9CB8 - chains A and B; structure by X-ray diffraction, 1.75 A resolution.

== Chain A (and B) ==
Name: Dihydroorotate dehydrogenase
Source organism: Leishmania braziliensis
Notes: EC 1.3.3.1; chain B of this document is another copy of the same molecule, construct and numbering; everything in this record applies to it too
UniProtKB: E9AI53 (E9AI53_LEIBR); residues 1-313 here = UniProt positions 1-313
Amino-acid sequence (347 residues; each row starts with the number of its first residue; numbers below 1 keep their minus sign (Met-33 is residue -33)):
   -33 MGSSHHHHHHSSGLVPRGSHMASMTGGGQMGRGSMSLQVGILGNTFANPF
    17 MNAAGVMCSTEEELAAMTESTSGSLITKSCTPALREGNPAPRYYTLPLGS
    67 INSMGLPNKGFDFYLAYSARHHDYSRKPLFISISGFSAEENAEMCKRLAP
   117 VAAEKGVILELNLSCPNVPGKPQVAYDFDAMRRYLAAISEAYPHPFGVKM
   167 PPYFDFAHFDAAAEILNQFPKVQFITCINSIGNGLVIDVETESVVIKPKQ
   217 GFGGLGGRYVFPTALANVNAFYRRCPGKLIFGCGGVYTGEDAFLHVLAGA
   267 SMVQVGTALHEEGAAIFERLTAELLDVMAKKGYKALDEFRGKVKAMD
Unresolved in the structure: -33 to -1, 49-56, 72, 313 (chain B: -33 to -1, 313)
Covalently attached groups: 5-benzyl-1,3-diazinane-2,4,6-trione (A1AVS) linked to Cys131
Differences from the reference sequence: initiating methionine (-33); expression tag (-32 to 0)
Residues lining bound ligands:
  - 5-benzyl-1,3-diazinane-2,4,6-trione (A1AVS): Lys44, Ser45, Asn68, Met70, Gly71, Pro73, Asn74, Ser100, Asn128, Pro132, Asn133, Asn195, Ser196, Gly220
  - FMN (flavin mononucleotide): Ala19, Ala20, Gly21, Val22, Lys44, Ser45, Tyr59, Ser66, Asn68, Met70, Ser98, Asn128, Lys165, Ile194, Asn195, Ser196, Gly222, Gly223, Val226, Cys249, Gly250, Gly251, Val252, Val271, Gly272, Thr273
What the authors report for this chain:
  - binding site for 5-benzyl-1,3-diazinane-2,4,6-trione: Asn68, Leu72, Asn128, Cys131, Asn195, Ser196
  - conformationally variable residues (loop rearrangement, order/disorder transition): Leu72, Ser130 to Gln139
  - catalytic residues: Cys131 (citing earlier work)

== Interface between chain A and chain B ==
Residue-residue contacts (98):
  Pro57(A) - Met312(B)  hydrophobic
  Leu64(A) - Leu64(B)  hydrophobic
  Leu64(A) - Arg224(B)
  Pro138(A) - Asp171(B)
  Pro138(A) - Ala173(B)  hydrophobic
  Gln139(A) - Phe170(B)  hydrogen bond (side chain-backbone)
  Gln139(A) - Asp171(B)
  Tyr142(A) - Asp171(B)
  Phe170(A) - Gln139(B)  hydrogen bond (backbone-side chain)
  Phe170(A) - Phe170(B)  hydrophobic
  Phe170(A) - Ile197(B)  hydrophobic
  Phe170(A) - Gly198(B)
  Phe170(A) - Asn199(B)  hydrogen bond (backbone-side chain)
  Asp171(A) - Gln139(B)
  Asp171(A) - Tyr142(B)
  Asp171(A) - Asn199(B)
  Phe172(A) - Asn199(B)
  Phe172(A) - Gln216(B)
  Phe172(A) - Phe218(B)  hydrophobic
  Ala173(A) - Pro138(B)  hydrophobic
  Ile197(A) - Phe170(B)  hydrophobic
  Gly198(A) - Phe170(B)
  Asn199(A) - Phe170(B)  hydrogen bond (side chain-backbone)
  Asn199(A) - Asp171(B)
  Asn199(A) - Phe172(B)
  Asn199(A) - Ala232(B)
  Gly200(A) - Pro228(B)
  Gly200(A) - Ala232(B)
  Leu201(A) - Pro228(B)  hydrogen bond (backbone-backbone)
  Leu201(A) - Leu231(B)
  Leu201(A) - Ala232(B)  hydrophobic
  Leu201(A) - Asn235(B)
  Ile203(A) - Leu260(B)
  Ile203(A) - Leu263(B)  hydrophobic
  Ile203(A) - Val309(B)  hydrophobic
  Val205(A) - Glu256(B)
  Val205(A) - Leu260(B)  hydrophobic
  Val205(A) - Lys297(B)  hydrogen bond (backbone-side chain)
  Glu206(A) - Lys297(B)  hydrogen bond (backbone-side chain)
  Glu208(A) - Phe259(B)
  Glu208(A) - Leu263(B)
  Glu208(A) - Lys297(B)  salt bridge
  Glu208(A) - Tyr299(B)  hydrogen bond
  Glu208(A) - Val309(B)
  Glu208(A) - Lys310(B)  salt bridge
  Ser209(A) - Lys310(B)
  Val210(A) - Val309(B)  hydrophobic
  Val210(A) - Lys310(B)  hydrogen bond (backbone-backbone)
  Val210(A) - Met312(B)
  Val211(A) - Met312(B)
  Lys213(A) - Met312(B)
  Lys215(A) - Phe172(B)
  Gln216(A) - Arg239(B)
  Phe218(A) - Phe172(B)  hydrophobic
  Phe218(A) - Ala232(B)
  Phe218(A) - Asn235(B)
  Leu221(A) - Pro228(B)  hydrophobic
  Leu221(A) - Thr229(B)
  Arg224(A) - Leu64(B)
  Arg224(A) - Tyr225(B)
  Tyr225(A) - Arg224(B)
  Tyr225(A) - Tyr225(B)
  Tyr225(A) - Pro228(B)
  Pro228(A) - Gly200(B)
  Pro228(A) - Leu201(B)  hydrogen bond (backbone-backbone)
  Pro228(A) - Leu221(B)  hydrophobic
  Pro228(A) - Tyr225(B)  hydrophobic
  Thr229(A) - Leu221(B)
  Leu231(A) - Leu201(B)
  Ala232(A) - Asn199(B)
  Ala232(A) - Gly200(B)
  Ala232(A) - Leu201(B)  hydrophobic
  Ala232(A) - Phe218(B)
  Asn235(A) - Leu201(B)
  Asn235(A) - Phe218(B)
  Phe259(A) - Val205(B)
  Phe259(A) - Glu208(B)
  Leu260(A) - Ile203(B)
  Leu260(A) - Val205(B)  hydrophobic
  Leu263(A) - Ile203(B)  hydrophobic
  Leu263(A) - Glu208(B)
  Lys297(A) - Val205(B)  hydrogen bond (side chain-backbone)
  Lys297(A) - Glu206(B)  hydrogen bond (side chain-backbone)
  Lys297(A) - Glu208(B)  salt bridge
  Tyr299(A) - Glu208(B)  hydrogen bond
  Val309(A) - Ile203(B)  hydrophobic
  Val309(A) - Glu208(B)
  Val309(A) - Val210(B)  hydrophobic
  Lys310(A) - Thr207(B)
  Lys310(A) - Glu208(B)  hydrogen bond (backbone-backbone)
  Lys310(A) - Ser209(B)
  Lys310(A) - Val210(B)  hydrogen bond (backbone-backbone)
  Met312(A) - Pro57(B)  hydrophobic
  Met312(A) - Ser209(B)
  Met312(A) - Val210(B)
  Met312(A) - Val211(B)
  Met312(A) - Ile212(B)
  Met312(A) - Lys213(B)
Interface residues without a listed pair, chain A (52 interface residues in all): Val202, Asp204, Thr207, Ile212, Ala236, Arg239, Glu256, Ala264, Val293, Lys308, Ala311
Interface residues without a listed pair, chain B (52 interface residues in all): Val202, Asp204, Lys215, Ala236, Ala264, Val293, Lys308, Ala311

== Overview ==
Chain A and chain B each contribute 52 residues to their interface; the contacts include 15 hydrogen bonds and
3 salt bridges. Polar pairs include Glu208(A)-Lys297(B), Glu208(A)-Lys310(B) and Gln139(A)-Phe170(B). Chain A
binds flavin mononucleotide. The paper reports the catalytic residue Cys131(A); a binding site for
5-benzyl-1,3-diazinane-2,4,6-trione at Asn68(A), Leu72(A) and Asn128(A) among others.
Chain A and chain B are both Dihydroorotate dehydrogenase (Leishmania braziliensis); the structure, Crystal
structure of dihydroorotate dehydrogenase from Leishmania brasiliensis in complex with
5-benzylidenepyrimidine-2,4,6(1H,3H,5H)-trione, was determined by X-ray diffraction, deposited together with
9N67, 9N68, 9N6O and 9N6Q.
